Entry 1QRN (X-ray diffraction, 2.80 A resolution); this record covers chains A and B of the 5 polymer chains in the assembly.

[Chain A]
Name: HLA class I histocompatibility antigen, a-2 alpha chain
From: Homo sapiens
Reference sequence: P01892 (1A02_HUMAN); residues 1-274 here correspond to UniProt positions 25-298 (UniProt number = residue number + 24)
Sequence (274 residues; numbered 1 to 274; the number before each row is that of its first residue):
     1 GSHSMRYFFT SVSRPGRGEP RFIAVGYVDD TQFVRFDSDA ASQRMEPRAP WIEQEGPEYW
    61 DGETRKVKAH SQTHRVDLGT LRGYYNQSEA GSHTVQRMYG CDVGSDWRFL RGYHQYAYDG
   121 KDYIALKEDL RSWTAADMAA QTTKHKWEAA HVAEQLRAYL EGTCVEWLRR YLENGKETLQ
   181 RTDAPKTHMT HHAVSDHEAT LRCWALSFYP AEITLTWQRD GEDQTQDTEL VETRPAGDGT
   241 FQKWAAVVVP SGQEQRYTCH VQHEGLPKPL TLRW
Cystine bridges: Cys101-Cys164, Cys203-Cys259
Reported in the primary citation:
  - conformationally variable residues (side-chain flip): His70

[Chain B]
Name: Beta-2 microglobulin
From: Homo sapiens
Reference sequence: P61769 (B2MG_HUMAN); residues 1-99 here correspond to UniProt positions 21-119 (UniProt number = residue number + 20)
Sequence (100 residues; numbered 0 to 99; the number before each row is that of its first residue; numbering starts at 0):
     0 MIQRTPKIQV YSRHPAENGK SNFLNCYVSG FHPSDIEVDL LKNGERIEKV EHSDLSFSKD
    60 WSFYLLYYTE FTPTEKDEYA CRVNHVTLSQ PKIVKWDRDM
Differences from the reference sequence: cloning artifact (0)
Cystine bridges: Cys25-Cys80
UniProt features mapped onto this chain:
  - modified residue: Gln2 (Pyrrolidone carboxylic acid)
  - glycosylation: Ile1 (N-linked (Glc) (glycation) isoleucine), Lys19 (N-linked (Glc) (glycation) lysine), Lys41 (N-linked (Glc) (glycation) lysine), Lys48 (N-linked (Glc) (glycation) lysine), Lys58 (N-linked (Glc) (glycation) lysine), Lys91 (N-linked (Glc) (glycation) lysine), Lys94 (N-linked (Glc) (glycation) lysine)

[Chain A / chain B interface]
Contacting residue pairs (51; chain A residue first):
  Phe8(A) - Ser55(B)
  Phe8(A) - Phe56(B)  hydrophobic
  Phe9(A) - Phe56(B)
  Thr10(A) - Leu54(B)
  Thr10(A) - Phe56(B)
  Thr10(A) - Phe62(B)
  Val12(A) - Ser33(B)
  Ile23(A) - Leu54(B)
  Val25(A) - Asp53(B)
  Val25(A) - Leu54(B)
  Val25(A) - Ser55(B)
  Tyr27(A) - Tyr63(B)  hydrogen bond
  Gln32(A) - Asp53(B)  hydrogen bond
  Arg35(A) - Asp53(B)  salt bridge
  Arg48(A) - Asp53(B)  salt bridge
  Ser92(A) - Met0(B)
  His93(A) - Met0(B)
  Gln96(A) - His31(B)
  Gln96(A) - Phe56(B)
  Gln96(A) - Trp60(B)
  Gln96(A) - Phe62(B)
  Arg97(A) - Phe56(B)
  Gln115(A) - Trp60(B)
  Ala117(A) - Trp60(B)
  Asp119(A) - Met0(B)
  Asp119(A) - Ile1(B)  hydrogen bond (backbone-backbone)
  Asp119(A) - His31(B)
  Gly120(A) - Ile1(B)
  Gly120(A) - His31(B)  hydrogen bond (backbone-side chain)
  Gly120(A) - Trp60(B)
  Lys121(A) - Met0(B)
  Asp122(A) - Trp60(B)  hydrogen bond
  Arg202(A) - Met99(B)
  Trp204(A) - Met99(B)
  Val231(A) - Gln8(B)
  Glu232(A) - Lys6(B)
  Glu232(A) - Gln8(B)  hydrogen bond (backbone-side chain)
  Glu232(A) - Ser28(B)  hydrogen bond
  Arg234(A) - Gln8(B)  hydrogen bond
  Arg234(A) - Tyr10(B)
  Pro235(A) - Tyr10(B)  hydrogen bond (backbone-side chain)
  Pro235(A) - Asn24(B)
  Pro235(A) - Tyr26(B)
  Pro235(A) - Leu65(B)  hydrophobic
  Ala236(A) - Arg12(B)  hydrogen bond (backbone-side chain)
  Ala236(A) - Asn24(B)  hydrogen bond (backbone-side chain)
  Gly237(A) - Arg12(B)  hydrogen bond (backbone-side chain)
  Gln242(A) - Tyr10(B)
  Gln242(A) - Ser11(B)
  Gln242(A) - Arg12(B)  hydrogen bond (side chain-backbone)
  Trp244(A) - Met99(B)
Also at the interface, not in a pair above, chain A (36 interface residues in all): Thr94, Met98, Tyr116, His192, Thr233, Asp238
Also at the interface, not in a pair above, chain B (24 interface residues in all): His13, Asp59, Asp98

[Summary]
The interface between chain A and chain B involves 36 residues on one side and 24 on the other; the contacts
include 13 hydrogen bonds and 2 salt bridges. Among the polar pairs are Arg35(A)-Asp53(B), Arg48(A)-Asp53(B)
and Tyr27(A)-Tyr63(B). From the paper: conformational variability at His70(A).
Chain A is HLA class I histocompatibility antigen, a-2 alpha chain and chain B is Beta-2 microglobulin, both
from Homo sapiens; the structure, Crystal structure of human A6 TCR complexed with HLA-A2 bound to altered
htlv-1 tax peptide P6A, was determined by X-ray diffraction together with 1QSE and 1QSF from the same study.
